9GGC - chains A and P of the 5 polymer chains in the assembly; structure by electron microscopy, 2.39 A resolution.

[Chain A]
Protein: DNA polymerase subunit gamma-1
Source organism: Homo sapiens
Notes: EC 2.7.7.7, 3.1.11.-, 4.2.99.-
UniProt: P54098 (DPOG1_HUMAN); residues 26-1239 here = UniProt positions 26-1239
Chain sequence (1221 residues; row label = number of the first residue in the row):
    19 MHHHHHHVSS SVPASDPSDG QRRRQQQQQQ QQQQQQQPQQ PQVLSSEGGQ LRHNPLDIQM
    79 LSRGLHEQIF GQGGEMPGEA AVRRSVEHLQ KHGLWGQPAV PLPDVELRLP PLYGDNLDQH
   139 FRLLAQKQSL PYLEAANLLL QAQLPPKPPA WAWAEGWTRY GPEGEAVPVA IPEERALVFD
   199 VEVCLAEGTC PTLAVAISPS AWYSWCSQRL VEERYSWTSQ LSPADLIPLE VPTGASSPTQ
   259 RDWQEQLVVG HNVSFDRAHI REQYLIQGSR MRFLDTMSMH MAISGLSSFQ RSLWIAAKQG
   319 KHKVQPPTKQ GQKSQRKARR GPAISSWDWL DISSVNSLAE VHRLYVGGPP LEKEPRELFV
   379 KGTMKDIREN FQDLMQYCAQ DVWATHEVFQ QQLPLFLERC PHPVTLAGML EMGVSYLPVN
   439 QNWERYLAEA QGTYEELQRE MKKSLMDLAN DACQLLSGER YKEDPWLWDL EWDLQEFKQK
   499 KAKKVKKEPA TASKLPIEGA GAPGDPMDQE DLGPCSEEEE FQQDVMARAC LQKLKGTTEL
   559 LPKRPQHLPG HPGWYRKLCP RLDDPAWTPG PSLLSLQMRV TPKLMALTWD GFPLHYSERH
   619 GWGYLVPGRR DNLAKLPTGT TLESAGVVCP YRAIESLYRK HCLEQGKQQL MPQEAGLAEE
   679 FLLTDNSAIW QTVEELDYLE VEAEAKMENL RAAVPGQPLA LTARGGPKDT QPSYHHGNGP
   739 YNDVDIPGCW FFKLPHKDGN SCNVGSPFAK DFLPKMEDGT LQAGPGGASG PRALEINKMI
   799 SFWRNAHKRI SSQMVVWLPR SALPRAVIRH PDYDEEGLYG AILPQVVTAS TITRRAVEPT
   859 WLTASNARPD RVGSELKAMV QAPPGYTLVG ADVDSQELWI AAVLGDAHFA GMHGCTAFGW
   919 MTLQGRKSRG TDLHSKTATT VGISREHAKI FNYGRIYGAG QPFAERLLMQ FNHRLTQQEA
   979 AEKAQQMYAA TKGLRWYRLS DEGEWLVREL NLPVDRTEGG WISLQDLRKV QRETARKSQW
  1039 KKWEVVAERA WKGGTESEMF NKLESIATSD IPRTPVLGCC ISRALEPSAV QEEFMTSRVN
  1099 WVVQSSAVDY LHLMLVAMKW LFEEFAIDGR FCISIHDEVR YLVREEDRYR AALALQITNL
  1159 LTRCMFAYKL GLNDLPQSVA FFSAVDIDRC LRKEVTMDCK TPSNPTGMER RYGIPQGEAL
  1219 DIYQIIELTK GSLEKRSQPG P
Unresolved in the structure: 19-66, 249-261, 318-341, 499-531, 630-732, 990-1050, 1234-1239
Differences from the reference sequence: initiating methionine (19); expression tag (20-25); engineered mutation Ser-848 (Gly in P54098)
Swiss-Prot annotation at these positions:
  - region: Gln-43 to Gln-55 (Does not contribute to polymerase and exonuclease enzymatic activities), Thr-858 to Asn-864 (Trigger loop)
  - motif: Val-196 to Glu-200 (Exo I), Val-267 to Arg-275 (Exo II), Tyr-395 to Thr-403 (Exo III), Val-887 to Leu-896 (Pol A), Arg-943 to Gly-958 (Pol B), His-1134 to Val-1141 (Pol C)
  - active site: Asp-198 (Exonuclease activity)
  - binding site (DNA): Ser-306, Ser-593, Lys-806, Thr-849, Thr-1094, Ser-1095
  - binding site (RNA): Arg-579, His-754, Gly-763, Lys-768, Ser-863, Arg-869
  - binding site (a 2'-deoxyribonucleoside 5'-triphosphate): Asp-890, Val-891, Ser-893, Glu-895, Arg-943, Lys-947, Tyr-951, Asp-1135
  - binding site (Mg(2+)): Asp-890, Val-891, Asp-1135
  - site (Critical for replication fidelity and mismatch recognition): Arg-853, Gln-1102
  - natural variant: Gln-55 (Q55QQ; Q55QQQ), Arg-227 (R227W: In PEOB1 and MTDPS4B), Arg-232 (R232G: In MTDPS4A; R232H: In LS), Leu-244 (L244P: In MTDPS4A), Thr-251 (T251I: In PEOB1, MTDPS4A and MTDPS4B), Gly-268 (G268A: In PEOB1), Arg-275 (R275Q: Found in a patient with epileptic encephalopathy, developmental delay and moderate intellectual disability; uncertain significance), His-277 (H277L: In PEOB1; uncertain significance), Gly-303 (G303R: In MTDPS4A), Leu-304 (L304R: In PEOB1 and SANDO; L304SANDO: In PEOB1), Ser-305 (S305R: In MTDPS4A), Gln-308 (Q308H: In PEOB1), 51 further natural variant entries in UniProt
  - mutagenesis: Asp-198 (D198A: Abolishes exonuclease activity; when associated with A-200. Decreases polymerase exonucleolytic proofreading by 30-fold for the T:G mismatch and by 14-fold for the A:A mismatch ...), Glu-200 (E200A: Abolishes exonuclease activity; when associated with A-198. Decreases polymerase exonucleolytic proofreading by 30-fold for the T:G mismatch and by 14-fold for the A:A mismatch ...), Asp-274 (D274A: Unable to idle at the 5'-end of the nascent DNA strand. Continues DNA synthesis into double-stranded DNA past the 5'-end creating a flap structure that cannot be ligated), Lys-498 (K498C: Decreases processive DNA synthesis), Lys-499 (K499C: Decreases processive DNA synthesis), Lys-501 (K501C: Decreases processive DNA synthesis), Val-543 to Leu-558 (Markedly decreases the stimulation by POLG2, resulting in impaired processive DNA synthesis), Leu-549 (L549N: Decreases processive DNA synthesis), Leu-552 (L552N: Decreases processive DNA synthesis), Lys-553 (K553N: Decreases processive DNA synthesis), Arg-853 (R853A: Abolishes primer DNA extention in the presence of dNTPs. Impairs intrinsic polymerase processivity. Enhances exonuclease activity leading to primer DNA degradation), Asp-890 (D890N: Abolishes DNA polymerase activity), 1 further mutagenesis entry in UniProt
Ion coordination: Ca2+: Asp-890, Val-891, Asp-1135 (together with 2'-deoxycytidine-5'-triphosphate)
Small-molecule neighbours: 2'-deoxycytidine-5'-triphosphate (DCP): Arg-853, Asp-890, Val-891, Asp-892, Ser-893, Gln-894, Glu-895, His-932, Arg-943, Lys-947, Ile-948, Tyr-951, Tyr-955, Asp-1135
Reported in the primary citation:
  - disease-associated variants - R232H, G848S: decreased catalytic activity

[Chain P]
Molecule: primer strand (25-nt DNA)
Sequence (25 nucleotides; each row starts with the number of its first residue):
     1 GCATGCGGTC GAGTCTAGAG GAGCC
Unresolved in the structure: 1-7

[Interface between chain A and chain P]
Pairs across the interface (31; chain A residue first):
  Arg-562(A) / DA12(P)  hydrogen bond to the sugar
  Arg-579(A) / DA12(P)  phosphate contact
  Arg-579(A) / DG13(P)  salt bridge to the phosphate
  His-754(A) / DG21(P)  salt bridge to the phosphate
  Asn-761(A) / DG20(P)  hydrogen bond to the phosphate
  Asn-761(A) / DG21(P)  phosphate contact
  Val-762(A) / DG20(P)  phosphate contact
  Val-762(A) / DG21(P)  phosphate contact
  Gly-763(A) / DG20(P)  hydrogen bond to the phosphate
  Gly-763(A) / DG21(P)  hydrogen bond to the phosphate
  Ala-767(A) / DA22(P)  phosphate contact
  Lys-768(A) / DA22(P)  hydrogen bond to the phosphate
  Lys-768(A) / DG23(P)  salt bridge to the phosphate
  Ser-799(A) / DA22(P)  sugar contact
  Ser-799(A) / DG23(P)  hydrogen bond to the phosphate
  Phe-800(A) / DG23(P)  phosphate contact
  Asn-803(A) / DG21(P)  base contact
  Arg-853(A) / DC25(P)  hydrogen bond to the base
  Leu-860(A) / DC24(P)  sugar contact
  Thr-861(A) / DG23(P)  base contact
  Thr-861(A) / DC24(P)  sugar contact
  Ala-862(A) / DC24(P)  sugar contact
  Ser-863(A) / DG23(P)  hydrogen bond to the phosphate
  Ser-863(A) / DC24(P)  hydrogen bond to the phosphate
  Asn-864(A) / DC24(P)  hydrogen bond to the phosphate
  Asn-864(A) / DC25(P)  phosphate contact
  Arg-869(A) / DG23(P)  salt bridge to the phosphate
  Ile-1133(A) / DC25(P)  phosphate contact
  His-1134(A) / DC25(P)  hydrogen bond to the phosphate
  Asp-1135(A) / DC25(P)  phosphate contact
  Glu-1136(A) / DC25(P)  phosphate contact
Also at the interface, not in a pair above, chain A (28 interface residues in all): Lys-496, Ser-764, Phe-766, Asp-769, Lys-796, Lys-875
Also at the interface, not in a pair above, chain P (9 interface residues in all): DG11

[In short]
The interface between chain A and chain P involves 28 residues on one side and 9 on the other, with 11
hydrogen bonds and 4 salt bridges. Among the polar pairs are Arg-853(A)/DC25(P), Arg-562(A)/DA12(P) and
Asn-761(A)/DG20(P). Ligands of chain A: 2'-deoxycytidine-5'-triphosphate. From the paper: R232H and G848S of
chain A reduce catalytic activity.
Here chain A is DNA polymerase subunit gamma-1 (Homo sapiens) and chain P is primer strand (25-nt DNA). Entry
9GGC (Structure of the G848S mutant of human mitochondrial DNA polymerase gamma) was determined by electron
microscopy, deposited together with 9GGB, 9GGD, 9GGE and 9GGF.
